Entry 9DD0 (X-ray diffraction, 3.88 A resolution); this record covers chains A and B.

[Chain A]
Molecule: Designed allosteric facilitated dissociation switch AS1 H
From: synthetic construct
Chain sequence (263 residues; numbered -2 to 260; the number before each row is that of its first residue; numbers below 1 keep their minus sign (Met-2 is residue -2)):
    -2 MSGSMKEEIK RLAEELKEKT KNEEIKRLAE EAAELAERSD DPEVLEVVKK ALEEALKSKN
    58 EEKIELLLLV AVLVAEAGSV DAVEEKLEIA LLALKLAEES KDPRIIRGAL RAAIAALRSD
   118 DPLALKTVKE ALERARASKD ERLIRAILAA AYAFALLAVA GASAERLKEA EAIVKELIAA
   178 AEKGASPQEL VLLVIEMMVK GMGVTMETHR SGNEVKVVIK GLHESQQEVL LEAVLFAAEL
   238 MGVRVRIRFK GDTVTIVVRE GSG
Unresolved in the structure: -2 to 2, 258-260
Modified positions: Lys3, Lys7, Lys14, Lys16, Lys18, Lys23, Lys46, Lys47, Lys54, Lys56, Lys60, Lys83, Lys92, Lys98, Lys123, Lys126, Lys136, Lys165, Lys172, Lys180, Lys197, Lys213, Lys217, Lys247 (N-dimethyl-lysine; MLY)

[Chain B]
Molecule: Designed allosteric facilitated dissociation switch AS1 T
From: synthetic construct
Chain sequence (130 residues; each row starts with the number of its first residue; numbers below 1 keep their minus sign (Met-2 is residue -2)):
    -2 MSGEEAVRRR FEELLREALA FRERTGGRRE TLEHAVRLAR ELAEFAASHP EFNRQEAVLL
    58 AIELMVRAMG VTMETHRSGN EVKVVIKGLN IDEQVALYRA VRETSKIMGV ETEIEVEGDT
   118 QTIVVREGSG
Unresolved in the structure: -2 to 1, 125-127
Modified positions: Lys80 (N-dimethyl-lysine; MLY); Lys84 (N-dimethyl-lysine; MLY); Lys103 (N-dimethyl-lysine; MLY)

[How chain A and chain B interact]
Pairs across the interface (34):
  Lys18(A) with Arg21(B); Thr22(B)
  Asn19(A) with Glu27(B), hydrogen bond
  Glu58(A) with Gly24(B); Glu27(B)
  Arg108(A) with Asp89(B), salt bridge
  Glu221(A) with Arg99(B), salt bridge
  Gln224(A) with Tyr95(B), hydrogen bond; Arg99(B)
  Glu225(A) with Tyr95(B); Arg96(B), salt bridge
  Leu228(A) with Tyr95(B), hydrophobic
  Glu229(A) with Val92(B)
  Leu232(A) with Ile88(B); Gln91(B)
  Phe233(A) with Ile88(B), hydrophobic
  Glu236(A) with Ile88(B)
  Val242(A) with Glu114(B); Gly115(B)
  Arg243(A) with Glu112(B), salt bridge; Val113(B); Glu114(B)
  Ile244(A) with Glu112(B); Val113(B), hydrogen bond (backbone-backbone)
  Arg245(A) with Glu110(B), salt bridge; Ile111(B); Glu112(B)
  Phe246(A) with Tyr95(B); Arg99(B); Glu110(B); Ile111(B), hydrogen bond (backbone-backbone)
  Lys247(A) with Glu110(B)
  Gly248(A) with Arg99(B)
  Arg256(A) with Glu114(B), salt bridge
Also at the interface, not in a pair above, chain A (22 interface residues in all): Glu20, Arg115
Also at the interface, not in a pair above, chain B (21 interface residues in all): Arg25, Arg26, Lys103, Arg123

[In short]
22 residues of chain A face 21 of chain B across their interface; the contacts include 4 hydrogen bonds and 6
salt bridges. Polar pairs include Arg108(A)-Asp89(B), Glu221(A)-Arg99(B) and Glu225(A)-Arg96(B).
Chain A is Designed allosteric facilitated dissociation switch AS1 H and chain B is Designed allosteric
facilitated dissociation switch AS1 T, both from synthetic construct; the structure, Designed allosteric
facilitated dissociation switch AS1 in complex state TH with methylated lysines, crystal #2, was determined by
X-ray diffraction, deposited together with 9DCY, 9DCZ, 9DD1, 9DD3 and 9OLQ.
